Entry 3JXB (X-ray diffraction, 1.67 A resolution); this record covers chains B and C of the 4 polymer chains in the assembly.

[Chain B]
Molecule: 20-nt DNA strand
Sequence (20 nucleotides; row label = number of the first residue in the row):
    21 TATTTAAGAC GTCTTAAATG

[Chain C]
Name: Repressor protein C2
Organism: Enterobacteria phage P22
Notes: fragment: N-terminal domain:
UniProt: P69202 (RPC2_BPP22); residues 2-68 here = UniProt positions 2-68
Sequence (67 residues; each row starts with the number of its first residue):
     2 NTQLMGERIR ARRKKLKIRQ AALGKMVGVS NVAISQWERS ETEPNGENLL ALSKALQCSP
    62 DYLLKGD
Curated features (UniProtKB/Swiss-Prot):
  - DNA-binding region: Gln21 to Arg40 (H-T-H motif)
Reported in the primary citation:
  - binding site for the 20-nt DNA strand: Val33
  - specificity-determining residues: Val33, Glu44
  - binding site for the 20-nt DNA strand (chain B): Val33, Trp38, Glu44, Asn46, Asn49

[Interface between chain B and chain C]
Residue-residue contacts (14; chain B residue first):
  DA22(B) - Arg20(C)  salt bridge to the phosphate
  DT23(B) - Arg14(C)  salt bridge to the phosphate
  DT23(B) - Arg20(C)  phosphate contact
  DT23(B) - Gln21(C)  hydrogen bond to the phosphate
  DT23(B) - Asn32(C)  base contact
  DT24(B) - Arg11(C)  salt bridge to the phosphate
  DT24(B) - Gln21(C)  hydrogen bond to the phosphate
  DT24(B) - Asn32(C)  base contact
  DT24(B) - Val33(C)  base contact
  DT24(B) - Ser36(C)  hydrogen bond to the phosphate
  DT24(B) - Arg40(C)  salt bridge to the phosphate
  DT25(B) - Val33(C)  base contact
  DT25(B) - Arg40(C)  salt bridge to the phosphate
  DA26(B) - Val33(C)  base contact
Interface residues without a listed pair, chain B (7 interface residues in all): DA27, DT32
Interface residues without a listed pair, chain C (11 interface residues in all): Ala22, Gln37, Asn46

[In short]
7 residues of chain B and 11 residues of chain C are in contact, with 3 hydrogen bonds and 5 salt bridges.
Polar pairs include DT23(B)-Gln21(C), DT24(B)-Gln21(C) and DT24(B)-Ser36(C). From the paper: a binding site
for the 20-nt DNA strand (chain B) at Val33(C), Trp38(C) and Glu44(C) among others; a binding site for the
20-nt DNA strand at Val33(C).
Here chain B is a 20-nt DNA strand and chain C is Repressor protein C2 (Enterobacteria phage P22). Entry 3JXB
(Crystal structure of the P22 c2 repressor protein in complex with synthetic operator 9C) was determined by
X-ray diffraction (same publication as 3JXC and 3JXD).
